PDB entry 8JXE | electron microscopy, 3.20 A resolution | chains A and K of the 10 polymer chains in the assembly

== Chain A ==
Name: LDL receptor related protein 2
Organism: Rattus norvegicus
Reference sequence: A0A0G2K9W7 (A0A0G2K9W7_RAT); numbering as in UniProt (aligned over 1-4660)
Amino-acid sequence (4660 residues; numbered 1 to 4660; the number before each row is that of its first residue):
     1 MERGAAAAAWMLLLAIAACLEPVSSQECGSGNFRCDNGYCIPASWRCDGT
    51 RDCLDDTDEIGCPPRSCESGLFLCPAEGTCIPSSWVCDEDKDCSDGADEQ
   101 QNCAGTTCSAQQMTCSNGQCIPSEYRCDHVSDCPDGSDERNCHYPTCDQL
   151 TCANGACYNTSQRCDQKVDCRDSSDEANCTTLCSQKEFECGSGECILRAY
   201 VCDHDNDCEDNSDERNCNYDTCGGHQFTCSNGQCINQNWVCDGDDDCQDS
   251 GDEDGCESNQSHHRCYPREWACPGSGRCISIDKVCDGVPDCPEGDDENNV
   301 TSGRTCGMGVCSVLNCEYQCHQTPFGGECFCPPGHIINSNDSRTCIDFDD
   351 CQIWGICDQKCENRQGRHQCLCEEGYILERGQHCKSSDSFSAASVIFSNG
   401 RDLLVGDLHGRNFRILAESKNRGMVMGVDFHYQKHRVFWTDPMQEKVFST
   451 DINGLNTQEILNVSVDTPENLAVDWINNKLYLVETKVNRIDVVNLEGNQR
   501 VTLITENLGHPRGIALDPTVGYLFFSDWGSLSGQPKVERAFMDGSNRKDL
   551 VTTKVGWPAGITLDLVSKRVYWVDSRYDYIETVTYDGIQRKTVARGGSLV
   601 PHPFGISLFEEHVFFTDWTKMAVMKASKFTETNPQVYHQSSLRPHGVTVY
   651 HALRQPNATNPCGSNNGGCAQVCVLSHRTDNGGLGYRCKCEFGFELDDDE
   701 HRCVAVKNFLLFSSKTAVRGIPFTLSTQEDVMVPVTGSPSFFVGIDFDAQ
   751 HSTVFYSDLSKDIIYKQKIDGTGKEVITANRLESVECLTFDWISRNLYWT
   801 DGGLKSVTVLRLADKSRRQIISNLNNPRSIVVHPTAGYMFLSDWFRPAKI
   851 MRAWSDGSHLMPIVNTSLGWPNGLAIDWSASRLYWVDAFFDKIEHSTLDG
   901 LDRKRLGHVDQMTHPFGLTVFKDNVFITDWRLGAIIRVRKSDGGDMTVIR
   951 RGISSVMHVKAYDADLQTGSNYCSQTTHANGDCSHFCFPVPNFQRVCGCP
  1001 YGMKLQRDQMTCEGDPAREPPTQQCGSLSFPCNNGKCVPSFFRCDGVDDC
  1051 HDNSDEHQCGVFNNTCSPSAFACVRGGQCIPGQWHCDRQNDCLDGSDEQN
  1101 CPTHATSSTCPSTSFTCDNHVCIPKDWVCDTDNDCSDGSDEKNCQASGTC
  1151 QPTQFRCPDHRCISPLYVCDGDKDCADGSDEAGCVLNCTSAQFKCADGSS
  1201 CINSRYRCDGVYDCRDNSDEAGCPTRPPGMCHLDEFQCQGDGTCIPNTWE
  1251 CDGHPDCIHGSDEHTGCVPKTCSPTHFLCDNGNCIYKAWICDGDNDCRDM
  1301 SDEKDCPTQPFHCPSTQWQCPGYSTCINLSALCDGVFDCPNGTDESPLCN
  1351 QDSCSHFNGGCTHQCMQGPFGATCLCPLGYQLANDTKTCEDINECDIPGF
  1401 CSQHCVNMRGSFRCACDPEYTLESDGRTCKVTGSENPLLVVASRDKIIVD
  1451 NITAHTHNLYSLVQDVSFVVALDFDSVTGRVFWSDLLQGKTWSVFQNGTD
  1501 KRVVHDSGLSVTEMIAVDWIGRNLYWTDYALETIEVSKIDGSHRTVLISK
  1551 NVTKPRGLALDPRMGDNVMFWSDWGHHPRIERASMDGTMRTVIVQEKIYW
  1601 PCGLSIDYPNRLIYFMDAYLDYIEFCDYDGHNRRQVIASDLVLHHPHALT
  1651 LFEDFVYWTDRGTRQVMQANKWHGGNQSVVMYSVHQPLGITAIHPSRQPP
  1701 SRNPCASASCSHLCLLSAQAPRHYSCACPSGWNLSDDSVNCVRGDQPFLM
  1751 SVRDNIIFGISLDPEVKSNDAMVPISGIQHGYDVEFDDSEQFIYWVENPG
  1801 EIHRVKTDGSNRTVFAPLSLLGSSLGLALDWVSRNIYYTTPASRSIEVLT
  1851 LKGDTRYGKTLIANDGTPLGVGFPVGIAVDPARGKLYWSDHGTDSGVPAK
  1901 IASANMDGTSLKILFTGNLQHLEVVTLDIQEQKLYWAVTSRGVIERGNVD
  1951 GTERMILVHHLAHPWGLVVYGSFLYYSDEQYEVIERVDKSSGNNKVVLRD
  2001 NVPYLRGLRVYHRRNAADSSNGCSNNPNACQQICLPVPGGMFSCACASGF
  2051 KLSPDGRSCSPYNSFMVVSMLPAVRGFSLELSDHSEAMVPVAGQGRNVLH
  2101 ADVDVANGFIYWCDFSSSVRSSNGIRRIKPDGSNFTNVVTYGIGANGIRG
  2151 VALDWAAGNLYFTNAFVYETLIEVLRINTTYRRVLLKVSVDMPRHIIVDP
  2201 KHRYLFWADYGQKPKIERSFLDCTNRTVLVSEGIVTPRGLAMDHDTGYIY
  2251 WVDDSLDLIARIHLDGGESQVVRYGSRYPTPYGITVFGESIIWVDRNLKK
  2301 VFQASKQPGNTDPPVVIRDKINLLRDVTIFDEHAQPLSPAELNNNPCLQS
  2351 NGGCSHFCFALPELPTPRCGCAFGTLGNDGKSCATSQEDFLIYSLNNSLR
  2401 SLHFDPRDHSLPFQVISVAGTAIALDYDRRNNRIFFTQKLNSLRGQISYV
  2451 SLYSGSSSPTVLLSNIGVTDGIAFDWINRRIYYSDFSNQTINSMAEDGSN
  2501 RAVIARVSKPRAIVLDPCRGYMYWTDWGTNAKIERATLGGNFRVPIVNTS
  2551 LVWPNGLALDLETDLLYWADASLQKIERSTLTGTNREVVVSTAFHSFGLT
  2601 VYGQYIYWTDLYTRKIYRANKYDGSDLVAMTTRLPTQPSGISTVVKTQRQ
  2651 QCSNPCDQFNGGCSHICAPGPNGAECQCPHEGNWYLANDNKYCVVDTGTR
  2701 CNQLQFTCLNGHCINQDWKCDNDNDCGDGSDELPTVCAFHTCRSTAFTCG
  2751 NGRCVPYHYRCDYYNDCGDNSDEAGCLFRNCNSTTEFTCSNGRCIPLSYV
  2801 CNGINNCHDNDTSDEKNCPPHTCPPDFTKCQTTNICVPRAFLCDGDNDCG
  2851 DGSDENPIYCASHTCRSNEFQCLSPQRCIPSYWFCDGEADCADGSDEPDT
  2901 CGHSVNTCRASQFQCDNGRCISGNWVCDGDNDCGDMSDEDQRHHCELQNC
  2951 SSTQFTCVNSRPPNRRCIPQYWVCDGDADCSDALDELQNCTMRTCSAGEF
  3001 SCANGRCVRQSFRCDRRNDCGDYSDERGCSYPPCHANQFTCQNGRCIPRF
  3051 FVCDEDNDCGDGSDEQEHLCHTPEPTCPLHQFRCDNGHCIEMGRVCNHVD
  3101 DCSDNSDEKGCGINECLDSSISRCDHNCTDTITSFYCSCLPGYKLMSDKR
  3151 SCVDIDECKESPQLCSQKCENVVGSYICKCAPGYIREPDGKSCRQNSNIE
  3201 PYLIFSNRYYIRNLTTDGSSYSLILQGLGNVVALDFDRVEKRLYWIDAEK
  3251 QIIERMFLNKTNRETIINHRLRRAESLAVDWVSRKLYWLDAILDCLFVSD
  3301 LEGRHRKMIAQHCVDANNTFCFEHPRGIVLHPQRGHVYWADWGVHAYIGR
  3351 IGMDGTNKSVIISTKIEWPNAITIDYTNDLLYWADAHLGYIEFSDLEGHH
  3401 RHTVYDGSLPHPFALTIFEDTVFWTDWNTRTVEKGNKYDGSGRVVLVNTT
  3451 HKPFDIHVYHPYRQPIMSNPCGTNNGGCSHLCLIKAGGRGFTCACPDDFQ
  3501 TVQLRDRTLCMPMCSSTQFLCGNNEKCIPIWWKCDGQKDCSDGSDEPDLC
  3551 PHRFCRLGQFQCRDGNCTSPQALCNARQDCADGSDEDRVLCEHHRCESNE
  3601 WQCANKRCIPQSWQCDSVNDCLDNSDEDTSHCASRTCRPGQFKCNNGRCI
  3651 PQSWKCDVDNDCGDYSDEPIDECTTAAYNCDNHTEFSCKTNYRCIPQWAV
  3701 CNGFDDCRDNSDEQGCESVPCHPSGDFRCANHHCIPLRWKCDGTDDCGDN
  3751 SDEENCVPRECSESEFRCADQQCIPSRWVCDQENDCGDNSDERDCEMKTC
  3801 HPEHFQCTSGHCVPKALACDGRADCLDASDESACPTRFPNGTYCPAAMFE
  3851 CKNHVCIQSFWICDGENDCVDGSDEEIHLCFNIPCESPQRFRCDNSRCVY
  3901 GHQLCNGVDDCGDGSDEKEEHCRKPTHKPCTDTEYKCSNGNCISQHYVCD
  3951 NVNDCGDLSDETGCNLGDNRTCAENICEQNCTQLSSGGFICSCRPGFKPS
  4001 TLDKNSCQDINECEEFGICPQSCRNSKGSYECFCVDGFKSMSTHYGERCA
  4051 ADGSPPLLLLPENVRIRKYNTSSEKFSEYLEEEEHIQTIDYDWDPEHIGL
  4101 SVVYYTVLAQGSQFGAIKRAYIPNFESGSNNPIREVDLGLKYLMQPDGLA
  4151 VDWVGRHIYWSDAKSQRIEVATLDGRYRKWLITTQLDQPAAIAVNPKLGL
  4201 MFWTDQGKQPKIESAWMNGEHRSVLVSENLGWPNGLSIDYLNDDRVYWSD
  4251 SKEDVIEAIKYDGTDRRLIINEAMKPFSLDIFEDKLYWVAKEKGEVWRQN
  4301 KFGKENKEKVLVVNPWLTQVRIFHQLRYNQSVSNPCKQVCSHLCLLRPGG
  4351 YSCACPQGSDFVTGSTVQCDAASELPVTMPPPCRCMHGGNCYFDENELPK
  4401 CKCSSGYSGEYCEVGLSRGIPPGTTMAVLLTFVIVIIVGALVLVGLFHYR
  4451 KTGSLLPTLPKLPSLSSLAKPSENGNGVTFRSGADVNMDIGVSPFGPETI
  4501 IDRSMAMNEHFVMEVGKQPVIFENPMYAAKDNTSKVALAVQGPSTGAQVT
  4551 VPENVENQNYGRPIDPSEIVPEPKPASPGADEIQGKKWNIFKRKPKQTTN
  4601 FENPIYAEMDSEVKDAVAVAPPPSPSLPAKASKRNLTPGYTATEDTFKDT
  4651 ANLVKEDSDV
Unresolved in the structure: 1-1307, 2777-4660
Disulfide bonds: Cys1313-Cys1326, Cys1320-Cys1339, Cys1333-Cys1349, Cys1354-Cys1365, Cys1361-Cys1374, Cys1376-Cys1389, Cys1395-Cys1405, Cys1401-Cys1414, Cys1416-Cys1429, Cys1705-Cys1714, Cys1710-Cys1726, Cys1728-Cys1741, Cys2023-Cys2034, Cys2030-Cys2044, Cys2046-Cys2059, Cys2347-Cys2358, Cys2354-Cys2369, Cys2371-Cys2383, Cys2518-Cys2652, Cys2656-Cys2667, Cys2663-Cys2676, Cys2678-Cys2693, Cys2701-Cys2713, Cys2708-Cys2726, Cys2720-Cys2737, Cys2742-Cys2754, Cys2749-Cys2767, Cys2761-Cys2776
Glycans and other covalent adducts: N-acetylglucosamine (NAG) linked to Asn1384, Asn1451, Asn1497, Asn1551, Asn1676, Asn1733, Asn1811, Asn2134, Asn2178, Asn2225, Asn2396, Asn2488, Asn2548; 2-acetamido-2-deoxy-alpha-D-galactopyranose (A2G) linked to Thr2741
Metal / ion sites: Ca2+ site 1: Ala1331, Asp1334, Val1336, Asp1338, Asp1344, Glu1345; Ca2+ site 2: Asp1391, Ile1392, Glu1394, Met1408, Ser1411; Ca2+ site 3: Ala1618, Asp1621, His1644; Ni2+: His1921, Glu1923, His1963 (shared with 1 residue of chain J); Ca2+ site 4: Asp2254, Asp2257, Pro2279 (shared with 1 residue of chain B); Ca2+ site 5: Trp2718, Asp2721, Asp2723, Asp2725, Asp2731, Glu2732; Ca2+ site 6: Tyr2759, Asp2762, Tyr2764, Asp2766, Asp2772

== Chain K ==
Name: unclear peptide
Organism: Rattus norvegicus
Amino-acid sequence (5 residues; row label = number of the first residue in the row; X marks 3 residues of unknown identity (built as UNK)):
     1 XEEXX

== How chain A and chain K interact ==
Contacting residue pairs - 10 pairs, chain A then chain K:
  Leu2099(A) - Glu3(K)
  Phe2115(A) - Glu2(K)
  Phe2115(A) - Glu3(K)
  Asn2146(A) - Glu2(K)
  Arg2149(A) - Glu2(K)  hydrogen bond (side chain-backbone)
  Arg2149(A) - Glu3(K)
  Arg2194(A) - Glu2(K)  salt bridge
  Tyr2210(A) - Glu2(K)  hydrogen bond
  Arg2296(A) - Glu3(K)  salt bridge
  Arg2325(A) - Glu3(K)  salt bridge
Interface residues without a listed pair, chain A (11 interface residues in all): Leu2071, Asn2097, Ser2117

== Summary ==
The interface between chain A and chain K involves 11 residues on one side and 2 on the other, with 2 hydrogen
bonds and 3 salt bridges. Polar pairs include Arg2194(A)-Glu2(K), Arg2296(A)-Glu3(K) and Arg2325(A)-Glu3(K).
Here chain A is LDL receptor related protein 2 and chain K is unclear peptide, both from Rattus norvegicus.
Entry 8JXE (rat megalin RAP complex head) was determined by electron microscopy (same publication as 8JUT,
8JUU, 8JX8, 8JX9, 8JXA, 8JXB and 5 further entries).
